6CG6 - chain A; structure by X-ray diffraction, 2.71 A resolution.

[Chain A]
Protein: Cadherin-10
Organism: Mus musculus
Notes: fragment: ec1-2
Reference sequence: P70408 (CAD10_MOUSE); residues 1-207 here correspond to UniProt positions 55-261 (UniProt number = residue number + 54)
Sequence (207 residues; each row starts with the number of its first residue):
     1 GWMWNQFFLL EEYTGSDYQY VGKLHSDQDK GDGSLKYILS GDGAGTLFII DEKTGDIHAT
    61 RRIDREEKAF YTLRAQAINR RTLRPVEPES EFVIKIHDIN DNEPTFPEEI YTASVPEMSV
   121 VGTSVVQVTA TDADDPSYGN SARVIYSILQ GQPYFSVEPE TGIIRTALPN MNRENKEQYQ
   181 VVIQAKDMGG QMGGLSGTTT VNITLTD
Metal / ion sites: Ca2+ site 1: Glu11, Glu66, Asp98, Ile99, Asp101, Asp134; Ca2+ site 2: Glu11, Glu12, Asp64, Glu66, Asp101; Ca2+ site 3: Asn100, Asn102, Asp132, Asp134, Ser141, Asp187
Ligand contacts: tris(hydroxyethyl)aminomethane (TAM): Glu12, Arg62, Ile63, Asp64, Glu67
What the authors report for this chain:
  - interface residues: Trp2, Trp4, Tyr20, His97
  - post-translational modification sites: Asn202 (proposed by the authors, not directly observed)
  - specificity-determining residues: Tyr20, His97

[Summary]
Ligands of chain A: tris(hydroxyethyl)aminomethane. The Ca2+ site 1 is built by Glu11, Glu66, Asp98, Ile99,
Asp101 and Asp134. Glu11, Glu12, Asp64, Glu66 and Asp101 form the Ca2+ site 2. From the paper: interface
residues Trp2, Trp4 and Tyr20 among others; specificity determinants Tyr20 and His97.
Chain A is Cadherin-10 (Mus musculus); the structure, mouse cadherin-10 EC1-2 adhesive fragment, was
determined by X-ray diffraction (same publication as 6CG7, 6CGB, 6CGS and 6CGU).
